PDB entry 6X1V | X-ray diffraction, 2.11 A resolution | chains H and D of the 3 polymer chains in the assembly

== Chain H ==
Name: SC44-8 Heavy chain
Organism: Oryctolagus cuniculus
Chain sequence (225 residues; each row starts with the number of its first residue; a row labelled like 82A-82C holds insertion residues (82A, then the next letters in order)):
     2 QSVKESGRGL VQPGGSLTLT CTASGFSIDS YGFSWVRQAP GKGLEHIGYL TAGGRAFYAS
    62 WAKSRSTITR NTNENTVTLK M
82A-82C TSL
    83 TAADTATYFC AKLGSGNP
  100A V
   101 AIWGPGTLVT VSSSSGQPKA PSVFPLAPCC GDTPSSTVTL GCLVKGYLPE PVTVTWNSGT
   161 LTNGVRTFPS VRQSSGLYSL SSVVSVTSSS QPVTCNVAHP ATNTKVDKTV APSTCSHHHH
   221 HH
Unresolved in the structure: 133-135, 188-189, 219-222
Disulfides: Cys22-Cys92, Cys130-Cys215, Cys142-Cys195
Reported in the primary citation:
  - specificity-determining residues: Tyr50 (proposed by the authors, not directly observed)

== Chain D ==
Name: ACLYana-3-pTza peptide
Chain sequence (9 residues; row label = number of the first residue in the row):
     1 AGAGXAGAG
Unresolved in the structure: 1-2
Modified / non-standard residues: UKD (3-(4-phosphono-1H-1,2,3-triazol-1-yl)-L-alanine) at position 5

== How chain H and chain D interact ==
Contacting residue pairs - 10 pairs, chain H then chain D:
  Tyr50(H) - UKD_5(D)
  Thr52(H) - Gly7(D)
  Arg56(H) - Gly7(D)
  Arg56(H) - Gly9(D)
  Lys94(H) - UKD_5(D)
  Gly96(H) - UKD_5(D)
  Ser97(H) - UKD_5(D)
  Gly98(H) - UKD_5(D)
  Asn99(H) - Gly4(D)
  Asn99(H) - UKD_5(D)
Other interface residues (no listed pair), chain H (11 interface residues in all): Phe58, Leu95, Val100A
Other interface residues (no listed pair), chain D (5 interface residues in all): Ala6
Interface features reported in the paper:
  - epitope / paratope residues, chain H: Gly33(H), Tyr50(H), Thr52(H), Arg56(H), Lys94(H), Gly96(H), Ser97(H), Gly98(H), Asn99(H)

== In short ==
Chain H and chain D form an interface of 11 and 5 residues respectively. The paper reports epitope/paratope
residues Gly33(H), Tyr50(H) and Thr52(H) among others; the specificity determinant Tyr50(H).
Here chain H is SC44-8 Heavy chain (Oryctolagus cuniculus) and chain D is ACLYana-3-pTza peptide. Entry 6X1V
(Structure of pHis Fab (SC44-8) in complex with pHis mimetic peptide) was determined by X-ray diffraction
(same publication as 6X1S, 6X1T, 6X1U and 6X1W).
